PDB entry 6UVT | electron microscopy, 7.50 A resolution (low resolution: residue-level contacts below are approximate; hydrogen-bond / salt-bridge calls are withheld) | chains A and K of the 12 polymer chains in the assembly

== Chain A (and K) ==
Molecule: Gap junction beta-2 protein
From: Homo sapiens
Notes: chain K of this document is another copy of the same molecule, construct and numbering; everything in this record applies to it too
UniProt: P29033 (CXB2_HUMAN); numbering as in UniProt (aligned over 1-226)
Sequence (226 residues; row label = number of the first residue in the row):
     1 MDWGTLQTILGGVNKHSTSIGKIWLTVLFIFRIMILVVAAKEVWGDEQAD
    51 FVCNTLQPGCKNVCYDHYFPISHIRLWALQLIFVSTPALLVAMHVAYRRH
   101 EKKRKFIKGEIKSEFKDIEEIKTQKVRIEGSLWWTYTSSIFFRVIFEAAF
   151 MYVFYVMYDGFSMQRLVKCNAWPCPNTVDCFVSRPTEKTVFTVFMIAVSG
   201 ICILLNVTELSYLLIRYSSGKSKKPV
Unresolved in the structure: 97-133, 214-226
Construct notes: engineered mutation Ser-211 (Cys in P29033), Ser-218 (Cys in P29033)
UniProt features mapped onto this chain:
  - binding site (Ca(2+)): Glu-42, Gly-45, Glu-47
From the paper describing this entry:
  - conformationally variable residues (helix shift): Thr-5 to Gly-11, Ala-92
  - post-translational modification sites: Met-1 (citing earlier work)

== Interface between chain A and chain K ==
No residue of chain A is in contact with chain K in this assembly.

== Overview ==
Chain A and chain K make no direct contact in this assembly. UniProt lists 3 Ca2+-binding residues on chain A.
The paper reports a modification site at Met-1(A); conformational variability at Thr-5(A) and Ala-92(A).
Chain A and chain K are both Gap junction beta-2 protein (Homo sapiens); the structure, Human Connexin-26 (Low
pH closed conformation), was determined by electron microscopy (same publication as 6UVR and 6UVS).
